Entry 1LOO (X-ray diffraction, 2.20 A resolution); this record covers chain A.

[Chain A]
Molecule: adenylosuccinate synthetase
Organism: Mus musculus
Notes: EC 6.3.4.4
UniProtKB: P28650 (PURA1_MOUSE); residues 1-457 here = UniProt positions 1-457
Amino-acid sequence (457 residues; numbered 1 to 457; the number before each row is that of its first residue):
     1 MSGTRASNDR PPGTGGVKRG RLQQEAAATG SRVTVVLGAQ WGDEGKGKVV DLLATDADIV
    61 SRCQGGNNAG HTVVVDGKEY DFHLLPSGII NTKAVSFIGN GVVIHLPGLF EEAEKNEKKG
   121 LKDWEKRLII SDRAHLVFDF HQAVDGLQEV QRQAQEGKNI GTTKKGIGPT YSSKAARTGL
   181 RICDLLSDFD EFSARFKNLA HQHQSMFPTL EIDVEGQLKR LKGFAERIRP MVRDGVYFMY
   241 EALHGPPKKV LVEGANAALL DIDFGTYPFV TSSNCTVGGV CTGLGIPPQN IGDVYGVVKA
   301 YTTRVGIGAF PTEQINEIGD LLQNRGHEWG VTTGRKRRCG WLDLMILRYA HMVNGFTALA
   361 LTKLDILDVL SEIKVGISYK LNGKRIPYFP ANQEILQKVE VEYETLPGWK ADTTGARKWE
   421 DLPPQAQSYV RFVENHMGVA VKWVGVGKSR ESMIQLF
Not modelled in the structure: 1-26
UniProt features mapped onto this chain:
  - active site: Asp43 (Proton acceptor), His71 (Proton donor)
  - binding site (GTP): Gly42 to Lys48, Gly70 to Thr72, Arg337, Lys363 to Asp365, Gly445 to Lys448
  - binding site (IMP): Asp43 to Lys46, Asn68 to His71, Thr163, Arg177, Asn256, Thr271, Arg335
  - binding site (Mg(2+)): Asp43, Gly70
  - binding site (substrate): Asp43, Val331 to Arg337
Ligand contacts: GTP (guanosine-5'-triphosphate): Gly42, Asp43, Glu44, Gly45, Lys46, Gly47, Lys48, Ala69, His71, Asn256, Thr362, Lys363, Asp365, Ile366, Gly445, Val446, Gly447, Lys448

[Overview]
Bound to chain A: GTP. UniProt lists active-site residues Asp43 and His71, 18 GTP-binding residues, 13
IMP-binding residues and Mg2+-binding residues Asp43 and Gly70.
Chain A is adenylosuccinate synthetase (Mus musculus); the structure, Crystal Structure of the Mouse-Muscle
Adenylosuccinate Synthetase Ligated with GTP, was determined by X-ray diffraction (same publication as 1IWE,
1LNY and 1LON).
